Entry 9DJ7 (electron microscopy, 3.80 A resolution); this record covers chains B and C of the 3 polymer chains in the assembly.

# Chain B (and C)
Protein: Nuclear distribution protein PAC1
Organism: Saccharomyces cerevisiae
Notes: chain C of this document is another copy of the same molecule, construct and numbering; everything in this record applies to it too
UniProt: P39946 (LIS1_YEAST); residue numbers follow UniProt; this construct covers 1-494
Sequence (495 residues; row label = number of the first residue in the row; numbering starts at 0):
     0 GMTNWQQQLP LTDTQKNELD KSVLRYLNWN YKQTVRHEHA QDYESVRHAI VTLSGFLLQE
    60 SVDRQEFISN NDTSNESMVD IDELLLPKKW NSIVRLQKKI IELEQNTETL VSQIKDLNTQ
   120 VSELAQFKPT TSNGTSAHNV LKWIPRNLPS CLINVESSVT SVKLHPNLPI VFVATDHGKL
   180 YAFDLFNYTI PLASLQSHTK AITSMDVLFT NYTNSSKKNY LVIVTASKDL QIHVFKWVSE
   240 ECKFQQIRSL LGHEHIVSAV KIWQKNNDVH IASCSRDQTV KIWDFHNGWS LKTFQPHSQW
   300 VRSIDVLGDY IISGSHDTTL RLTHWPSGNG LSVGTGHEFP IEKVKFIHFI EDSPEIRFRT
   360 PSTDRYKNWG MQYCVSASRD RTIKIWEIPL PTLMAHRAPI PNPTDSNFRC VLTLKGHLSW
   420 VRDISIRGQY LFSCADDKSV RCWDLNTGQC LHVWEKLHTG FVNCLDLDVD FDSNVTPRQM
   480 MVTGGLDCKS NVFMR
Unresolved in the structure: 0-138, 214-215, 351-354, 393-396, 401-404 (chain C: 0-138, 214-217, 352-353, 393-396)
Construct notes: expression tag (0)
Reported in the primary citation:
  - mutagenesis - R275A/R301A/R378A/W419A/K437A: abolished catalytic activity with Dynein heavy chain, cytoplasmic
  - mutagenesis - R275A/R301A/R378A/W419A/K437A: abolished binding to Dynein heavy chain, cytoplasmic (citing earlier work)

# Chain B / chain C interface
Pairs across the interface - 14 pairs, chain B then chain C:
  Asn166(B) - Asn153(C)
  Leu167(B) - Val154(C)
  Leu167(B) - Glu155(C)
  Pro168(B) - Pro190(C)  hydrophobic
  Asp183(B) - Lys178(C)  salt bridge
  Phe185(B) - Pro190(C)
  Phe185(B) - Leu191(C)
  Phe185(B) - Ser193(C)
  Ser238(B) - Glu155(C)  hydrogen bond (side chain-backbone)
  Cys241(B) - His176(C)  hydrogen bond
  Arg477(B) - Thr188(C)  hydrogen bond (side chain-backbone)
  Arg494(B) - Ile189(C)
  Arg494(B) - Pro190(C)  hydrogen bond (side chain-backbone)
  Arg494(B) - Leu191(C)
Other interface residues (no listed pair), chain B (11 interface residues in all): Glu239, Glu240
Other interface residues (no listed pair), chain C (11 interface residues in all): Ser156

# In short
Chain B and chain C each contribute 11 residues to their interface, with 4 hydrogen bonds and 1 salt bridge.
Polar contacts include Asp183(B)-Lys178(C), Ser238(B)-Glu155(C) and Cys241(B)-His176(C). From the paper:
R275A/R301A/R378A/W419A/K437A of chain B abolish catalytic activity with Dynein heavy chain, cytoplasmic;
R275A/R301A/R378A/W419A/K437A of chain B abolish binding to Dynein heavy chain, cytoplasmic.
Chain B and chain C are both Nuclear distribution protein PAC1 (Saccharomyces cerevisiae); the structure,
CryoEM structures of yeast cytoplasmic dynein in the presence of ATP and Lis1, was determined by electron
microscopy (same publication as 9DJU, 9DJZ, 9DK0, 9DKH, 9DKM, 9DKX and 6 further entries).
